Entry 9JFD (electron microscopy, 9.35 A resolution (very low resolution: no residue pairs are listed; an interface is given only as per-side residue counts)); this record covers chains A and B of the 3 polymer chains in the assembly.

[Chain A]
Molecule: Insulin receptor
Organism: Homo sapiens
Notes: EC 2.7.10.1
Reference sequence: P06213 (INSR_HUMAN); the construct has insertions or renumbered stretches relative to UniProt, so the offset changes along the chain: 1-647 = UniProt 28-674; 756-907 = UniProt 795-946
Chain sequence (919 residues; numbered 1 to 907 plus 120 insertion-coded residues; 108 numbers in that range are skipped by the numbering (no residue carries them; nothing is unmodelled there); the number before each row is that of its first residue; a row labelled like 647A-647Z holds insertion residues (647A, then the next letters in order)):
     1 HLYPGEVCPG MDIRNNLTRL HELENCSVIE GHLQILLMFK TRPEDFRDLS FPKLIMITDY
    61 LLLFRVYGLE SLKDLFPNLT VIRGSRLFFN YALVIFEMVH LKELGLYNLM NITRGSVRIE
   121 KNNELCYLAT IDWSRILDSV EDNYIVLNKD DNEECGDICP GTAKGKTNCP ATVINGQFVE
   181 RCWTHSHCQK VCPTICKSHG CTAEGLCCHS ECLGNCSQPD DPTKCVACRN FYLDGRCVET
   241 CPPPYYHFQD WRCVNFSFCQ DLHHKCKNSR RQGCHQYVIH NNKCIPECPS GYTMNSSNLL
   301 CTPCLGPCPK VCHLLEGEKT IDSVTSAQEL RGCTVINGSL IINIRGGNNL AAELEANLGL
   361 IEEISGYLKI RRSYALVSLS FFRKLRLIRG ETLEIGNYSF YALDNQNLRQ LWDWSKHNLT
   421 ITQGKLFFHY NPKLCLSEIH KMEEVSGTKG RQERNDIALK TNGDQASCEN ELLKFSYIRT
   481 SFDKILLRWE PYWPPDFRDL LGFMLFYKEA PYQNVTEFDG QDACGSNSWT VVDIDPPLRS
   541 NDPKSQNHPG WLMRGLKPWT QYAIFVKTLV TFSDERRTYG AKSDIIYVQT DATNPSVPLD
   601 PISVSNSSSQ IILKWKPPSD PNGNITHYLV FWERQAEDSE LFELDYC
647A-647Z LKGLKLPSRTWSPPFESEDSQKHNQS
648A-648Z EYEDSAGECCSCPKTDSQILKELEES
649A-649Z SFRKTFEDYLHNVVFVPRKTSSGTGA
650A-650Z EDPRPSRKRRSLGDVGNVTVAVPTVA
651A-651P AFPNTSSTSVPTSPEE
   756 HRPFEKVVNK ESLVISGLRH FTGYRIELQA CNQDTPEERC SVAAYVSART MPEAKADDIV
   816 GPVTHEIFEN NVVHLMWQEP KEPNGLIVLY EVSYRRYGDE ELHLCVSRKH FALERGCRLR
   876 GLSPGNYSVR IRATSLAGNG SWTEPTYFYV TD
Not modelled in the structure: 163-167, 173-176, 268-273, 520-528, 540-545, 647A-647Z, 648A-648Z, 649A-649Z, 650A-650Z, 651A-651P
Disulfides: Cys8-Cys26, Cys126-Cys155, Cys159-Cys182, Cys169-Cys188, Cys192-Cys201, Cys196-Cys207, Cys208-Cys216, Cys212-Cys225, Cys228-Cys237, Cys241-Cys253, Cys259-Cys284, Cys266-Cys274, Cys288-Cys301, Cys304-Cys308, Cys312-Cys333, Cys435-Cys468, Cys647-Cys860, Cys786-Cys795
Curated features (UniProtKB/Swiss-Prot):
  - region: Glu649G, Asp649H, Tyr649I, Leu649J, His649K, Asn649L, Val649M, Val649N, Phe649O (Insulin-binding)
  - site: Phe39 (Insulin-binding)
  - modified residue: Ser373 (Phosphoserine), Tyr374 (Phosphotyrosine), Ser380 (Phosphoserine)
  - glycosylation (N-linked (GlcNAc...) asparagine): Asn16, Asn25, Asn78, Asn111, Asn215, Asn255, Asn295, Asn337, Asn397, Asn418, Asn514, Asn606, Asn624, Asn647X, Asn650Q, Asn651D, Asn881, Asn894
From the paper describing this entry:
  - conformationally variable residues (domain motion): Gln177

[Chain B]
Molecule: Insulin receptor
Organism: Homo sapiens
Notes: EC 2.7.10.1
Reference sequence: P06213 (INSR_HUMAN); the construct has insertions or renumbered stretches relative to UniProt, so the offset changes along the chain: 1-653 = UniProt 28-680; 756-907 = UniProt 795-946
Chain sequence (919 residues; row label = number of the first residue in the row; note: 102 numbers in that range are skipped by the numbering (no residue carries them; nothing is unmodelled there); a row labelled like 653A-653Z holds insertion residues (653A, then the next letters in order)):
     1 HLYPGEVCPG MDIRNNLTRL HELENCSVIE GHLQILLMFK TRPEDFRDLS FPKLIMITDY
    61 LLLFRVYGLE SLKDLFPNLT VIRGSRLFFN YALVIFEMVH LKELGLYNLM NITRGSVRIE
   121 KNNELCYLAT IDWSRILDSV EDNHIVLNKD DNEECGDICP GTAKGKTNCP ATVINGQFVE
   181 RCWTHSHCQK VCPTICKSHG CTAEGLCCHS ECLGNCSQPD DPTKCVACRN FYLDGRCVET
   241 CPPPYYHFQD WRCVNFSFCQ DLHHKCKNSR RQGCHQYVIH NNKCIPECPS GYTMNSSNLL
   301 CTPCLGPCPK VCHLLEGEKT IDSVTSAQEL RGCTVINGSL IINIRGGNNL AAELEANLGL
   361 IEEISGYLKI RRSYALVSLS FFRKLRLIRG ETLEIGNYSF YALDNQNLRQ LWDWSKHNLT
   421 TTQGKLFFHY NPKLCLSEIH KMEEVSGTKG RQERNDIALK TNGDKASCEN ELLKFSYIRT
   481 SFDKILLRWE PYWPPDFRDL LGFMLFYKEA PYQNVTEFDG QDACGSNSWT VVDIDPPLRS
   541 NDPKSQNHPG WLMRGLKPWT QYAIFVKTLV TFSDERRTYG AKSDIIYVQT DATNPSVPLD
   601 PISVSNSSSQ IILKWKPPSD PNGNITHYLV FWERQAEDSE LFELDYCLKG LKL
653A-653Z PSRTWSPPFESEDSQKHNQSEYEDSA
654A-654Z GECCSCPKTDSQILKELEESSFRKTF
655A-655Z EDYLHNVVFVPRKTSSGTGAEDPRPS
656A-656Z RKRRSLGDVGNVTVAVPTVAAFPNTS
657A-657J STSVPTSPEE
   756 HRPFEKVVNK ESLVISGLRH FTGYRIELQA CNQDTPEERC SVAAYVSART MPEAKADDIV
   816 GPVTHEIFEN NVVHLMWQEP KEPNGLIVLY EVSYRRYGDE ELHLCVSRKH FALERGCRLR
   876 GLSPGNYSVR IRATSLAGNG SWTEPTYFYV TD
Not modelled in the structure: 161-168, 510-549, 653A-653Z, 654A-654Z, 655A-655Z, 656A-656Z, 657A-657J
Sequence notes: conflict His144 (Tyr171 in P06213), Thr421 (Ile448 in P06213), Lys465 (Gln492 in P06213)
Disulfides: Cys8-Cys26, Cys126-Cys155, Cys159-Cys182, Cys169-Cys188, Cys192-Cys201, Cys196-Cys207, Cys208-Cys216, Cys212-Cys225, Cys228-Cys237, Cys241-Cys253, Cys259-Cys284, Cys266-Cys274, Cys288-Cys301, Cys304-Cys308, Cys312-Cys333, Cys435-Cys468, Cys647-Cys860, Cys786-Cys795
Curated features (UniProtKB/Swiss-Prot):
  - region: Glu655A, Asp655B, Tyr655C, Leu655D, His655E, Asn655F, Val655G, Val655H, Phe655I (Insulin-binding)
  - site: Phe39 (Insulin-binding)
  - modified residue: Ser373 (Phosphoserine), Tyr374 (Phosphotyrosine), Ser380 (Phosphoserine)
  - glycosylation (N-linked (GlcNAc...) asparagine): Asn16, Asn25, Asn78, Asn111, Asn215, Asn255, Asn295, Asn337, Asn397, Asn418, Asn514, Asn606, Asn624, Asn653R, Asn656K, Asn656X, Asn881, Asn894

[Chain A / chain B interface]
At this resolution (9 A) residue pairs are not listed: 20 residues of chain A and 16 of chain B lie at the interface.

[Summary]
Chain A and chain B form an interface of 20 and 16 residues respectively. From the paper: conformational
variability at Gln177(A).
Here chain A is Insulin receptor and chain B is Insulin receptor, both from Homo sapiens. Entry 9JFD (Human
insulin receptor bound with A62-dimer, Pseudo-gamma conformation) was determined by electron microscopy
together with 9JF9 and 9JHS from the same study.
